8WPP - chains A and I of the 9 polymer chains in the assembly; structure by electron microscopy, 3.10 A resolution.

[Chain A]
Name: DNA polymerase
Organism: Monkeypox virus
Chain sequence (1006 residues; each row starts with the number of its first residue):
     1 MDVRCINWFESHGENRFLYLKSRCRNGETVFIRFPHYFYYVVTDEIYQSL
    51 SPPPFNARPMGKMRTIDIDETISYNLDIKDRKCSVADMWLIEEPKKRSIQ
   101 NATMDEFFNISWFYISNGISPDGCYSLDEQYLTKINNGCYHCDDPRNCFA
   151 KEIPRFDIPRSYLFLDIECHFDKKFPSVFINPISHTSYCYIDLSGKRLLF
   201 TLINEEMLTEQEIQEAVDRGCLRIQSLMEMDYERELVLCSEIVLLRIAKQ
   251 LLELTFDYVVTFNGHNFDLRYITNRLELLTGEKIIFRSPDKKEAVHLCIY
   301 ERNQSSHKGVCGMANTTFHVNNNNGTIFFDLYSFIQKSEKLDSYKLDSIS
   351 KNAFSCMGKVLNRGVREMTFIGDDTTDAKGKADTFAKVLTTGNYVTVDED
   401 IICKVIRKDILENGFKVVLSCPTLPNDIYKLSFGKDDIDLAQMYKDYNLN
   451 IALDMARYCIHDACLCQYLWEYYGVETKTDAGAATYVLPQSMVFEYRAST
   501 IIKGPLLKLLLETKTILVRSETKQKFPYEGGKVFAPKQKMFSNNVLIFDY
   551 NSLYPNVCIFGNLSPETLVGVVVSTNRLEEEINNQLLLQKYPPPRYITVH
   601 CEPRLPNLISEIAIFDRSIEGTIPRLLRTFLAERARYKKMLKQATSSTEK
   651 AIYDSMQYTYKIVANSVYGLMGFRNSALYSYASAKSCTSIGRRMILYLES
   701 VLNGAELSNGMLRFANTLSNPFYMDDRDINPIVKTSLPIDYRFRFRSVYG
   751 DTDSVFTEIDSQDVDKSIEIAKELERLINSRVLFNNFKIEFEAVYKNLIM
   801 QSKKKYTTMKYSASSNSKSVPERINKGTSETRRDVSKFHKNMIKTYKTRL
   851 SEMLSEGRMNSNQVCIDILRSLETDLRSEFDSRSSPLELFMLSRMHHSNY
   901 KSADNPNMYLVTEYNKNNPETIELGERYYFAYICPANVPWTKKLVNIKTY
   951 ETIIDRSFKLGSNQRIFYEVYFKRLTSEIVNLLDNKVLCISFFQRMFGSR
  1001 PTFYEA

[Chain I]
Molecule: Template DNA
Organism: Homo sapiens
Sequence (48 nucleotides; row label = number of the first residue in the row):
     1 CTGCACGAATTAAGCAATTCGTAATCATGGTCATAGCTCCCGCGAAAT
Disordered / not traced: 1-6, 45-48

[Interface between chain A and chain I]
Residue-residue contacts (51):
  Lys-96(A) / DT10(I)  phosphate contact
  Glu-106(A) / DT11(I)  phosphate contact
  Phe-108(A) / DT11(I)  phosphate contact
  His-307(A) / DA12(I)  sugar contact
  His-307(A) / DA13(I)  sugar contact
  His-307(A) / DG14(I)  salt bridge to the phosphate
  Lys-308(A) / DG14(I)  phosphate contact
  Tyr-496(A) / DA12(I)  phosphate contact
  Arg-497(A) / DA12(I)  hydrogen bond to the phosphate
  Arg-497(A) / DA13(I)  salt bridge to the phosphate
  Ala-498(A) / DA13(I)  hydrogen bond to the phosphate
  Ser-499(A) / DA12(I)  phosphate contact
  Ser-499(A) / DA13(I)  hydrogen bond to the phosphate
  Thr-500(A) / DT11(I)  sugar contact
  Thr-500(A) / DA12(I)  hydrogen bond to the phosphate
  Lys-503(A) / DT11(I)  salt bridge to the phosphate
  Tyr-528(A) / DG14(I)  hydrogen bond to the sugar
  Tyr-528(A) / DC15(I)  sugar contact
  Tyr-528(A) / DA16(I)  phosphate contact
  Glu-529(A) / DC15(I)  phosphate contact
  Glu-529(A) / DA16(I)  phosphate contact
  Gly-530(A) / DC15(I)  hydrogen bond to the phosphate
  Gly-530(A) / DA16(I)  phosphate contact
  Gly-531(A) / DA16(I)  sugar contact
  Val-533(A) / DA17(I)  phosphate contact
  Tyr-668(A) / DG14(I)  base contact
  Gly-669(A) / DA13(I)  sugar contact
  Gly-669(A) / DG14(I)  sugar contact
  Gly-672(A) / DG14(I)  sugar contact
  Phe-673(A) / DA12(I)  base contact
  Phe-673(A) / DA13(I)  phosphate contact
  Phe-673(A) / DG14(I)  phosphate contact
  Asn-675(A) / DA12(I)  base contact
  Ser-802(A) / DT18(I)  sugar contact
  Lys-803(A) / DA17(I)  salt bridge to the phosphate
  Lys-803(A) / DT18(I)  phosphate contact
  Lys-804(A) / DA16(I)  hydrogen bond to the base
  Lys-804(A) / DA17(I)  sugar contact
  Lys-805(A) / DT18(I)  sugar contact
  Lys-805(A) / DT19(I)  sugar contact
  Arg-832(A) / DT18(I)  base contact
  Asn-946(A) / DT22(I)  phosphate contact
  Ile-947(A) / DG21(I)  phosphate contact
  Ile-947(A) / DT22(I)  hydrogen bond to the phosphate
  Lys-948(A) / DG21(I)  hydrogen bond to the phosphate
  Lys-948(A) / DT22(I)  hydrogen bond to the phosphate
  Val-970(A) / DG21(I)  phosphate contact
  Lys-973(A) / DG21(I)  salt bridge to the phosphate
  Arg-974(A) / DC20(I)  hydrogen bond to the phosphate
  Arg-974(A) / DG21(I)  salt bridge to the phosphate
  Tyr-1004(A) / DT18(I)  hydrogen bond to the phosphate
Also at the interface, not in a pair above, chain A (40 interface residues in all): Arg-302, Pro-527, Asn-665, Leu-670, Tyr-932, Thr-949, Ser-977

[Summary]
Chain A and chain I form an interface of 40 and 13 residues respectively, with 12 hydrogen bonds and 6 salt
bridges. Among the polar pairs are Lys-804(A)/DA16(I), Tyr-528(A)/DG14(I) and Arg-497(A)/DA12(I).
Here chain A is DNA polymerase (Monkeypox virus) and chain I is Template DNA (Homo sapiens). Entry 8WPP
(Structure of monkeypox virus polymerase complex F8-A22-E4-H5 with endogenous DNA) was determined by electron
microscopy together with 8WPE, 8WPF and 8WPK from the same study.
